Entry 2VA3 (X-ray diffraction, 2.98 A resolution); this record covers chains A and T of the 3 polymer chains in the assembly.

Chain A:
Molecule: DNA polymerase IV
Organism: Sulfolobus solfataricus
Notes: EC 2.7.7.7
UniProt: Q97W02 (DPO42_SULSO); numbering as in UniProt (aligned over 1-352)
Sequence (358 residues; each row starts with the number of its first residue; numbers below 1 keep their minus sign (His-5 is residue -5)):
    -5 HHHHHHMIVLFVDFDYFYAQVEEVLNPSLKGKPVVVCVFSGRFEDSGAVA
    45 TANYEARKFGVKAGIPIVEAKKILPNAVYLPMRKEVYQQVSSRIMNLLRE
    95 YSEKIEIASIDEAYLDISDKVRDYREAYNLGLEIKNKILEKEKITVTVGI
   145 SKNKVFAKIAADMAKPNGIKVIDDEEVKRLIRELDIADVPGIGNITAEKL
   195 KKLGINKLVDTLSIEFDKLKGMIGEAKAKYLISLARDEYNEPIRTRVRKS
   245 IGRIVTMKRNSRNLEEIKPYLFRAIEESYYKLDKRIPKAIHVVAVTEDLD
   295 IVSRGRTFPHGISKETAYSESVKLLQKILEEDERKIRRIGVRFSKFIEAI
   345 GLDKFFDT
Unresolved in the structure: -5 to 0, 344-352
UniProt features mapped onto this chain:
  - active site: Glu106
  - binding site (Mg(2+)): Asp7, Asp105
  - site: Tyr12 (Substrate discrimination)
  - mutagenesis: Asp105 to Glu106 (Loss of function), Glu342 to Thr352 (Almost complete loss of interaction with PCNA)
Ion coordination: Ca2+ site 1: Asp7, Phe8, Asp105 (together with 2'-deoxyguanosine-5'-triphosphate); Ca2+ site 2: Asp105, Glu106 (together with 2'-deoxyguanosine-5'-triphosphate)
Residues lining bound ligands: 2'-deoxyguanosine-5'-triphosphate (DGT): Asp7, Phe8, Asp9, Tyr10, Phe11, Tyr12, Val43, Ala44, Thr45, Tyr48, Arg51, Ala57, Gly58, Met76, Asp105, Glu106, Lys159
From the paper describing this entry:
  - Ca2+ coordination: Asp7, Asp105
  - binding site for 2'-deoxyguanosine-5'-triphosphate: Tyr48, Arg51, Lys159

Chain T:
Molecule: 18-nt DNA strand
Sequence (18 nucleotides; row label = number of the first residue in the row):
     1 TTCAXTAGTCCTTCCCCC
Unresolved in the structure: 1-2
Modified / non-standard residues: DFT (1-[2-deoxyribofuranosyl]-2,4-difluoro-5-methyl-benzene-5'monophosphate) at position 5

Chain A / chain T interface:
Pairs across the interface (38; chain A residue first):
  Val32(A) - DA4(T)  sugar contact
  Ser34(A) - DA4(T)  phosphate contact
  Phe37(A) - DC3(T)  phosphate contact
  Ser40(A) - DC3(T)  hydrogen bond to the phosphate
  Gly41(A) - DC3(T)  hydrogen bond to the phosphate
  Gly41(A) - DA4(T)  sugar contact
  Ala42(A) - DA4(T)  sugar contact
  Val43(A) - DA4(T)  base contact
  Gly58(A) - DA4(T)  base contact
  Pro60(A) - DC3(T)  sugar contact
  Lys78(A) - DT6(T)  sugar contact
  Gly218(A) - DC11(T)  phosphate contact
  Glu219(A) - DC11(T)  hydrogen bond to the phosphate
  Ala220(A) - DC10(T)  sugar contact
  Ala220(A) - DC11(T)  hydrogen bond to the phosphate
  Lys221(A) - DC11(T)  hydrogen bond to the phosphate
  Arg240(A) - DT9(T)  salt bridge to the phosphate
  Arg242(A) - DA7(T)  salt bridge to the phosphate
  Lys243(A) - DG8(T)  hydrogen bond to the phosphate
  Lys243(A) - DT9(T)  salt bridge to the phosphate
  Ser244(A) - DA7(T)  phosphate contact
  Ser244(A) - DG8(T)  hydrogen bond to the phosphate
  Ile245(A) - DA7(T)  phosphate contact
  Gly246(A) - DT6(T)  phosphate contact
  Gly246(A) - DA7(T)  hydrogen bond to the phosphate
  Arg247(A) - DFT_5(T)  salt bridge to the phosphate
  Arg247(A) - DT6(T)  salt bridge to the phosphate
  Ile248(A) - DFT_5(T)  sugar contact
  Ile248(A) - DT6(T)  hydrogen bond to the phosphate
  Thr250(A) - DFT_5(T)  hydrogen bond to the phosphate
  Leu293(A) - DC3(T)  sugar contact
  Arg331(A) - DC3(T)  salt bridge to the phosphate
  Arg331(A) - DA4(T)  salt bridge to the phosphate
  Arg332(A) - DC3(T)  phosphate contact
  Arg332(A) - DA4(T)  salt bridge to the phosphate
  Arg332(A) - DFT_5(T)  base contact
  Arg336(A) - DT6(T)  sugar contact
  Arg336(A) - DA7(T)  salt bridge to the phosphate
Other interface residues (no listed pair), chain A (32 interface residues in all): Ala44, Lys214, Ile217, Val249, Lys275
Other interface residues (no listed pair), chain T (10 interface residues in all): DT12

In short:
The interface between chain A and chain T involves 32 residues on one side and 10 on the other, with 10
hydrogen bonds and 9 salt bridges. Among the polar pairs are Ser40(A)-DC3(T), Gly41(A)-DC3(T) and
Glu219(A)-DC11(T). The paper reports a binding site for 2'-deoxyguanosine-5'-triphosphate at Tyr48(A),
Arg51(A) and Lys159(A); Ca2+ coordination by Asp7(A) and Asp105(A).
Here chain A is DNA polymerase IV (Sulfolobus solfataricus) and chain T is an 18-nt DNA strand. Entry 2VA3
(Complex structure of Sulfolobus solfataricus DPO4 and DNA duplex containing a hydrophobic thymine isostere
2,4-difluorotoluene nucleotide ...) was determined by X-ray diffraction, deposited together with 2V9W and
2VA2.
